PDB entry 6Z69 | X-ray diffraction, 1.81 A resolution | chain A

[Chain A]
Molecule: Acetyl esterase/lipase
Organism: Pseudonocardia thermophila
Reference sequence: A0A1M6Y2K1 (A0A1M6Y2K1_PSETH); numbering as in UniProt (aligned over 1-368)
Chain sequence (376 residues; numbered 1 to 376; the number before each row is that of its first residue):
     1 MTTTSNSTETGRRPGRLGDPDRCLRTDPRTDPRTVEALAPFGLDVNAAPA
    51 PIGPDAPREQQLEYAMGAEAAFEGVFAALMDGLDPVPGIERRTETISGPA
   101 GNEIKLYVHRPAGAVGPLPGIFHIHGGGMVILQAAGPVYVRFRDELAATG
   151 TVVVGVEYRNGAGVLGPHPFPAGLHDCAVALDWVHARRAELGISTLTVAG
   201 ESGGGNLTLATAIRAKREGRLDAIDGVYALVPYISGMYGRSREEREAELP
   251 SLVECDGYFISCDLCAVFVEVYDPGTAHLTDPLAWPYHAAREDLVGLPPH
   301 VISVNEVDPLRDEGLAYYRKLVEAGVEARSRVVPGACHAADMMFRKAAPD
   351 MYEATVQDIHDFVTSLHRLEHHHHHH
Disordered / not traced: 1-11, 369-376
Differences from the reference sequence: conflict Val271 (Leu in A0A1M6Y2K1); expression tag (369-376)
Covalently attached groups: N-hexylphosphonate ethyl ester (HEE) linked to Ser202
Small-molecule neighbours:
  - 7-hydroxy-4-methyl-2H-chromen-2-one (4MU): Phe72, Phe76, Gly127, Gly128, Ile131, Leu132, Phe259, Ile260, Ser261, Leu264, Cys265, Phe268
  - 7-hydroxy-4-methyl-2H-chromen-2-one / N-hexylphosphonate ethyl ester: Phe41, Leu43, Tyr64, Gly67, Ala68, Ala70, Ala71, Phe72, Val75
  - N-hexylphosphonate ethyl ester (HEE): Phe76, Gly126, Gly127, Gly128, Leu132, Val138, Tyr139, Glu201, Gly203, Tyr233, Phe259, Cys265, His338, Ala339, Met343
From the paper describing this entry:
  - catalytic residues: Gly127, Gly128, Ser202, Asp308, His338
  - binding site for N-hexylphosphonate ethyl ester: Gly127, Gly128, Ser202, Gly203
  - binding site for 7-hydroxy-4-methyl-2H-chromen-2-one: Phe72, Ser261, Leu264
  - conformationally variable residues (side-chain flip): Phe72, Leu264

[Overview]
Bound to chain A: 7-hydroxy-4-methyl-2H-chromen-2-one / N-hexylphosphonate ethyl ester and
7-hydroxy-4-methyl-2H-chromen-2-one. N-hexylphosphonate ethyl ester is covalently linked to Ser202. From the
paper: catalytic residues Gly127, Gly128 and Ser202 among others; a binding site for N-hexylphosphonate ethyl
ester at Gly127, Gly128 and Ser202 among others.
Chain A is Acetyl esterase/lipase (Pseudonocardia thermophila); the structure, A novel metagenomic
alpha/beta-fold esterase, was determined by X-ray diffraction.
